3SLP - chains A and C of the 5 polymer chains in the assembly; structure by X-ray diffraction, 2.30 A resolution.

# Chain A (and C)
Molecule: Exonuclease
Organism: Enterobacteria phage lambda
Notes: EC 3.1.11.3; chain C of this document is another copy of the same molecule, construct and numbering; everything in this record applies to it too
Reference sequence: P03697 (EXO_LAMBD); residue numbers follow UniProt; this construct covers 1-226
Chain sequence (229 residues; each row starts with the number of its first residue; numbers below 1 keep their minus sign (Gly-2 is residue -2)):
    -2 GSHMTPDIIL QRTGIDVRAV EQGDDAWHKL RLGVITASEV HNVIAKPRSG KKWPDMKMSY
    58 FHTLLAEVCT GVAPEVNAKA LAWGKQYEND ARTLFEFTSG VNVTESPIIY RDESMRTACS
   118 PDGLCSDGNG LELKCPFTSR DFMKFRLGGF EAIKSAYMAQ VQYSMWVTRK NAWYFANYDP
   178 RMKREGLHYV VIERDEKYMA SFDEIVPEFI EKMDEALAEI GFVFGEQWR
Unresolved in the structure: -2 to 0
Sequence notes: expression tag (-2 to 0)
Metal / ion sites: Ca2+: Asp119, Glu129
What the authors report for this chain:
  - catalytic residues: Lys131 (proposed by the authors, not directly observed)
  - mutagenesis - W24A, K49A, M53A, K76A, L78A, E85A: decreased catalytic activity
  - mutagenesis - R28A, R45A, D119A, K131A, R137A: abolished catalytic activity

# Interface between chain A and chain C
Contacting residue pairs (26):
  Ser56(A) - Arg137(C)
  His59(A) - Arg137(C)
  His59(A) - Met140(C)
  His59(A) - Lys141(C)
  His59(A) - Leu144(C)
  Thr60(A) - Arg137(C)
  Leu62(A) - Met140(C)  hydrophobic
  Leu62(A) - Leu144(C)  hydrophobic
  Ala63(A) - Ser136(C)
  Ala63(A) - Arg137(C)
  Ala63(A) - Met140(C)
  Cys66(A) - Met179(C)  hydrophobic
  Cys66(A) - Lys180(C)  hydrogen bond (backbone-backbone)
  Thr67(A) - Ser136(C)
  Thr67(A) - Arg178(C)
  Thr67(A) - Met179(C)
  Thr67(A) - Lys180(C)
  Ala213(A) - Leu144(C)
  Glu216(A) - Leu144(C)
  Ile217(A) - Met140(C)  hydrophobic
  Ile217(A) - Arg143(C)
  Ile217(A) - Leu144(C)  hydrophobic
  Ile217(A) - Glu182(C)
  Gly218(A) - Arg181(C)  hydrogen bond (backbone-side chain)
  Phe219(A) - Arg181(C)
  Glu223(A) - Arg181(C)  salt bridge
Other interface residues (no listed pair), chain A (14 interface residues in all): Val69
Other interface residues (no listed pair), chain C (12 interface residues in all): Asp176

# Overview
14 residues of chain A face 12 of chain C across their interface; the contacts include 2 hydrogen bonds and 1
salt bridge. Polar pairs include Glu223(A)-Arg181(C), Gly218(A)-Arg181(C) and Cys66(A)-Lys180(C). From the
paper: the catalytic residue Lys131(A); W24A, K49A and M53A of chain A, among others, reduce catalytic
activity; 11 substitutions were tested in all.
Chain A and chain C are both Exonuclease (Enterobacteria phage lambda); the structure, Crystal Structure of
Lambda Exonuclease in Complex with a 12 BP Symmetric DNA Duplex, was determined by X-ray diffraction (same
publication as 3SM4).
